PDB entry 7Z76 | X-ray diffraction, 1.32 A resolution | chains A and B of the 4 polymer chains in the assembly

== Chain A ==
Protein: Elongin-B
Source organism: Homo sapiens
UniProtKB: Q15370 (ELOB_HUMAN); residue numbers follow UniProt; this construct covers 1-104
Sequence (104 residues; row label = number of the first residue in the row):
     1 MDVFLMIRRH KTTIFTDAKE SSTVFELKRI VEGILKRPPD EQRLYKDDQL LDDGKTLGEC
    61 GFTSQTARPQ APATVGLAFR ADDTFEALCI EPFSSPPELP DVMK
Swiss-Prot annotation at these positions:
  - modified residue: Met1 (N-acetylmethionine), Thr84 (Phosphothreonine)

== Chain B ==
Protein: Elongin-C
Source organism: Homo sapiens
UniProtKB: Q15369 (ELOC_HUMAN); numbering as in UniProt (aligned over 17-112)
Sequence (97 residues; row label = number of the first residue in the row):
    16 MMYVKLISSD GHEFIVKREH ALTSGTIKAM LSGPGQFAEN ETNEVNFREI PSHVLSKVCM
    76 YFTYKVRYTN SSTEIPEFPI APEIALELLM AANFLDC
Disordered / not traced: 16, 48-54
Construct notes: initiating methionine (16)

== How chain A and chain B interact ==
Residue-residue contacts - 53 pairs, chain A then chain B:
  Phe4(A) with Thr78(B); Arg82(B)
  Met6(A) with Met75(B), hydrophobic
  Arg8(A) with His27(B)
  Lys11(A) with Asp25(B), hydrogen bond (side chain-backbone); Gly26(B); His27(B); Glu28(B), hydrogen bond (backbone-backbone)
  Thr12(A) with Glu28(B); Ile30(B)
  Thr13(A) with Glu28(B), hydrogen bond (backbone-backbone); Phe29(B); Ile30(B), hydrogen bond (backbone-backbone)
  Ile14(A) with Ile30(B)
  Phe15(A) with Phe29(B), hydrophobic; Ile30(B), hydrogen bond (backbone-backbone); Val31(B), hydrophobic; Ser71(B); Cys74(B), hydrophobic; Met75(B), hydrophobic
  Ile34(A) with Tyr18(B); Ile30(B), hydrophobic
  Leu35(A) with Ile30(B), hydrophobic
  Pro69(A) with Met75(B); Thr78(B); Tyr79(B), hydrophobic; Arg82(B); Tyr83(B), hydrophobic
  Gln70(A) with Met75(B); Tyr79(B); Tyr83(B); Pro91(B); Phe93(B); Pro94(B)
  Pro72(A) with Met75(B)
  Glu91(A) with His27(B)
  Pro92(A) with His27(B), hydrogen bond (backbone-side chain)
  Phe93(A) with His27(B); Phe29(B), hydrophobic; Ser67(B); His68(B); Ser71(B)
  Ser94(A) with Asp25(B); Pro66(B); Ser67(B), hydrogen bond (backbone-side chain); His68(B), hydrogen bond
  Ser95(A) with His68(B)
  Pro96(A) with His68(B); Glu98(B)
  Pro97(A) with Glu102(B)
  Leu99(A) with Pro97(B); Glu98(B)
  Met103(A) with Pro97(B)
Also at the interface, not in a pair above, chain A (25 interface residues in all): His10, Thr16, Pro100
Also at the interface, not in a pair above, chain B (28 interface residues in all): Lys72, Glu92, Ile99, Leu101

== In short ==
25 residues of chain A face 28 of chain B across their interface; the contacts include 8 hydrogen bonds. Among
the polar pairs are Lys11(A)-Asp25(B), Pro92(A)-His27(B) and Ser94(A)-Ser67(B).
Chain A is Elongin-B and chain B is Elongin-C, both from Homo sapiens; the structure, Crystal structure of
compound 10 in complex with the bromodomain of human SMARCA2 and pVHL:ElonginC:ElonginB, was determined by
X-ray diffraction, deposited together with 7Z77, 7Z78 and 7Z6L.
